Entry 6DV9 (X-ray diffraction, 3.80 A resolution); this record covers chains D and E of the 9 polymer chains in the assembly.

Chain D:
Protein: DNA-directed RNA polymerase subunit beta'
From: Mycobacterium tuberculosis (strain ATCC 25618 / H37Rv)
Notes: EC 2.7.7.6
UniProt: P9WGY7 (RPOC_MYCTU); numbering as in UniProt (aligned over 1-1316)
Sequence (1316 residues; row label = number of the first residue in the row):
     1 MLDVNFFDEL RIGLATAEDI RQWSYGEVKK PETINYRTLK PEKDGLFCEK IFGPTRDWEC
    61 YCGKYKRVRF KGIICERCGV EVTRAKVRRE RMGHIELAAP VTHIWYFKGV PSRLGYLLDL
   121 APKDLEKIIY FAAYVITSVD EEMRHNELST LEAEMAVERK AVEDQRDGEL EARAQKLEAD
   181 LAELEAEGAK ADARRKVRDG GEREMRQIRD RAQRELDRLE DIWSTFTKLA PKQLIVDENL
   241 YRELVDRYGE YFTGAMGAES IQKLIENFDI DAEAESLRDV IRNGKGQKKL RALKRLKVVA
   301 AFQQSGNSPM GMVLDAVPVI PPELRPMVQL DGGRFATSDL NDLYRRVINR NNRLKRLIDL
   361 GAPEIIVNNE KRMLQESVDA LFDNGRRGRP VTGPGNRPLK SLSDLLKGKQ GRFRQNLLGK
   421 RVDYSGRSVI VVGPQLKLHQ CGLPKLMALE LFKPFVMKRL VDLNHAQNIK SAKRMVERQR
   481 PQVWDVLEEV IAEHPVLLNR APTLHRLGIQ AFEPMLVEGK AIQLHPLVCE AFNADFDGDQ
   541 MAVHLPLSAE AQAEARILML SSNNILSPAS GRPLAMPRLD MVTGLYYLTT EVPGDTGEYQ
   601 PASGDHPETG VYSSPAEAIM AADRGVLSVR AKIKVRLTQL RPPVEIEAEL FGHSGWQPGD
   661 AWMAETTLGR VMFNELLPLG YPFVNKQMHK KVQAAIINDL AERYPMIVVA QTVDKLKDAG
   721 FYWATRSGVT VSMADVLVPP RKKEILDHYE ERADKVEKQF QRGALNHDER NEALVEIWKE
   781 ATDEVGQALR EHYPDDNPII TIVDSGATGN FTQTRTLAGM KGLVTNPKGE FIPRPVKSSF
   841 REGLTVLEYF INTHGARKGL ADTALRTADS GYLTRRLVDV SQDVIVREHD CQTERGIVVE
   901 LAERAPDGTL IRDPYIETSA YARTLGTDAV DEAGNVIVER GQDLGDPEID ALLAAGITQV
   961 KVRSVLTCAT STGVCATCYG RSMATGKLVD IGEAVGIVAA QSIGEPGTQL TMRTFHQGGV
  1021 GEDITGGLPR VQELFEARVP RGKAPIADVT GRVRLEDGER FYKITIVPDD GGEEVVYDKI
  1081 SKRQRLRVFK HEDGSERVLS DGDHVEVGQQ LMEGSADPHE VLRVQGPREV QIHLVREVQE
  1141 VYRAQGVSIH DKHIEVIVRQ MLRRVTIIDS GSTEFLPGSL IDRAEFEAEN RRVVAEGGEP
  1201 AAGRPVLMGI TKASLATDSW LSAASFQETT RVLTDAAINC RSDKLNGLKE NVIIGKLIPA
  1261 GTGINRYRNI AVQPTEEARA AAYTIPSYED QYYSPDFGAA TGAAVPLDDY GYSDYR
Disordered / not traced: 1-2, 1012-1025, 1282-1316
Ion coordination: Zn2+ site 1: Cys60, Cys62, Cys75, Cys78; Mg2+: Asp535, Asp537, Asp539 (shared with 1 residue of chain I); Zn2+ site 2: Cys891, Cys968, Cys975, Cys978
UniProt features mapped onto this chain:
  - binding site (Zn(2+)): Cys60, Cys62, Cys75, Cys78, Cys891, Cys968, Cys975, Cys978
  - binding site (Mg(2+)): Asp535, Asp537, Asp539

Chain E:
Protein: DNA-directed RNA polymerase subunit omega
From: Mycobacterium tuberculosis (strain ATCC 25618 / H37Rv)
Notes: EC 2.7.7.6
UniProt: P9WGY5 (RPOZ_MYCTU); residue numbers follow UniProt; this construct covers 1-110
Sequence (110 residues; row label = number of the first residue in the row):
     1 MSISQSDASL AAVPAVDQFD PSSGASGGYD TPLGITNPPI DELLDRVSSK YALVIYAAKR
    61 ARQINDYYNQ LGEGILEYVG PLVEPGLQEK PLSIALREIH ADLLEHTEGE
Disordered / not traced: 1-27, 109-110

How chain D and chain E interact:
Residue-residue contacts (83; chain D residue first):
  Lys437(D) - Leu33(E)
  His439(D) - Leu33(E)  hydrogen bond (side chain-backbone)
  His439(D) - Ile35(E)
  His439(D) - Thr36(E)
  Arg459(D) - Gln88(E)
  Glu489(D) - Gln88(E)
  Glu489(D) - Lys90(E)
  Val490(D) - Lys90(E)  hydrogen bond (backbone-side chain)
  Ala492(D) - Lys90(E)
  Glu493(D) - Gly34(E)
  Glu493(D) - Ser93(E)  hydrogen bond
  Glu513(D) - Gly34(E)
  Glu513(D) - Ile35(E)  hydrogen bond (side chain-backbone)
  Ser548(D) - Arg62(E)
  Ala549(D) - Ala58(E)
  Glu550(D) - Val54(E)
  Glu550(D) - Ala58(E)
  Glu550(D) - Arg62(E)  salt bridge
  Gln552(D) - Leu92(E)
  Ala553(D) - Val54(E)  hydrophobic
  Glu554(D) - Val54(E)
  Arg556(D) - Ile35(E)  hydrogen bond (side chain-backbone)
  Arg556(D) - Asn37(E)
  Arg556(D) - Leu92(E)
  Arg556(D) - Leu96(E)
  Ile557(D) - Ile40(E)  hydrophobic
  Ile557(D) - Leu53(E)  hydrophobic
  Ile557(D) - Val54(E)  hydrophobic
  Leu558(D) - Lys50(E)
  Leu558(D) - Tyr51(E)  hydrophobic
  Leu558(D) - Val54(E)  hydrophobic
  Asn563(D) - Ile40(E)
  Asn563(D) - Lys50(E)
  Pro705(D) - Asp41(E)
  Met706(D) - Ile40(E)  hydrophobic
  Met706(D) - Asp41(E)  hydrogen bond (backbone-side chain)
  Ile707(D) - Tyr29(E)  hydrophobic
  Ile707(D) - Pro32(E)  hydrophobic
  Ile707(D) - Thr36(E)
  Ile707(D) - Pro39(E)  hydrophobic
  Ile707(D) - Asp41(E)  hydrogen bond (backbone-side chain)
  Val708(D) - Tyr29(E)  hydrophobic
  Gln711(D) - Asp30(E)
  Gln711(D) - Thr31(E)
  Gln711(D) - Pro32(E)
  Lys715(D) - Asp30(E)  salt bridge
  Lys987(D) - Leu44(E)
  Asp990(D) - Ser49(E)
  Asp990(D) - Lys50(E)
  Asp990(D) - Tyr51(E)
  Glu993(D) - Tyr51(E)  hydrogen bond
  Gly1261(D) - Tyr51(E)
  Thr1262(D) - Tyr51(E)
  Arg1266(D) - Glu108(E)
  Tyr1267(D) - Ser49(E)  hydrogen bond
  Tyr1267(D) - Tyr51(E)  hydrophobic
  Tyr1267(D) - Ala52(E)  hydrophobic
  Tyr1267(D) - Ile55(E)
  Arg1268(D) - Lys59(E)  hydrogen bond (backbone-side chain)
  Asn1269(D) - Thr107(E)
  Ile1270(D) - Ile55(E)  hydrophobic
  Ile1270(D) - Tyr56(E)  hydrophobic
  Ile1270(D) - Lys59(E)  hydrogen bond (backbone-side chain)
  Ile1270(D) - Thr107(E)
  Ala1271(D) - His106(E)
  Ala1271(D) - Thr107(E)  hydrogen bond (backbone-backbone)
  Val1272(D) - Tyr56(E)  hydrophobic
  Val1272(D) - Lys59(E)
  Val1272(D) - Arg60(E)
  Val1272(D) - Gln63(E)  hydrogen bond (backbone-side chain)
  Val1272(D) - Glu105(E)
  Gln1273(D) - Gln63(E)
  Gln1273(D) - Leu104(E)
  Gln1273(D) - Glu105(E)  hydrogen bond (backbone-backbone)
  Pro1274(D) - Arg60(E)
  Pro1274(D) - Val79(E)  hydrophobic
  Pro1274(D) - Leu82(E)  hydrophobic
  Pro1274(D) - Leu103(E)
  Pro1274(D) - Leu104(E)  hydrophobic
  Thr1275(D) - Leu103(E)  hydrogen bond (backbone-backbone)
  Thr1275(D) - Glu105(E)
  Arg1279(D) - Leu82(E)
  Arg1279(D) - Glu84(E)  salt bridge
Interface residues without a listed pair, chain D (44 interface residues in all): Gln440, Pro495, Leu560, Ile991
Interface residues without a listed pair, chain E (44 interface residues in all): Gly28, Pro38, Ser48, Ala61

Overview:
The chain D/chain E interface involves 44 residues from each chain, with 15 hydrogen bonds and 3 salt bridges.
Polar pairs include Glu550(D)-Arg62(E), Lys715(D)-Asp30(E) and Arg1279(D)-Glu84(E). Curated annotation
(UniProt) lists 8 Zn2+-binding residues and 3 Mg2+-binding residues on chain D.
Here chain D is DNA-directed RNA polymerase subunit beta' and chain E is DNA-directed RNA polymerase subunit
omega, both from Mycobacterium tuberculosis (strain ATCC 25618 / H37Rv). Entry 6DV9 (Crystal structure of
Mycobacterium tuberculosis transcription initiation complex(ECF sigma factor L) containing 5nt RNA with 4nt
...) was determined by X-ray diffraction, deposited together with 6DVB, 6DVC, 6DVD and 6DVE.
